PDB entry 3OUA | X-ray diffraction, 1.70 A resolution | chains B and P of the 3 polymer chains in the assembly

== Chain B ==
Name: HIV-1 protease
Organism: Human immunodeficiency virus 1
Reference sequence: Q000H7 (Q000H7_9HIV1); residue numbers follow UniProt; this construct covers 1-99
Sequence (99 residues; row label = number of the first residue in the row):
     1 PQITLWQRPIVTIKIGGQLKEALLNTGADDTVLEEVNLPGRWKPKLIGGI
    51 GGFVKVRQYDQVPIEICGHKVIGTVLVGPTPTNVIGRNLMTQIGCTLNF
Construct notes: conflict Asn25 (Asp in Q000H7), Glu35 (Asp in Q000H7), Val36 (Ile in Q000H7), Leu46 (Met in Q000H7)

== Chain P ==
Name: p1/p6 substrate peptide
Reference sequence: Q9YP46 (Q9YP46_9HIV1); residues 3-9 here correspond to UniProt positions 446-452 (UniProt number = residue number + 443)
Sequence (7 residues; each row starts with the number of its first residue):
     3 GNFLQSR

== How chain B and chain P interact ==
Contacting residue pairs (16; chain B residue first):
  Asn25(B) with Phe5(P), hydrogen bond (side chain-backbone)
  Gly27(B) with Leu6(P); Gln7(P), hydrogen bond (backbone-backbone)
  Ala28(B) with Gln7(P)
  Asp29(B) with Gln7(P), hydrogen bond (backbone-backbone); Ser8(P); Arg9(P), hydrogen bond (side chain-backbone)
  Asp30(B) with Gln7(P)
  Val32(B) with Gln7(P)
  Leu46(B) with Arg9(P), hydrogen bond (backbone-side chain)
  Ile47(B) with Arg9(P)
  Gly48(B) with Arg9(P), hydrogen bond (backbone-backbone)
  Thr80(B) with Phe5(P)
  Pro81(B) with Phe5(P)
  Thr82(B) with Phe5(P)
  Val84(B) with Phe5(P), hydrophobic
Other interface residues (no listed pair), chain B (17 interface residues in all): Arg8, Thr31, Lys45, Leu76
Other interface residues (no listed pair), chain P (6 interface residues in all): Gly3

== Summary ==
The interface between chain B and chain P involves 17 residues on one side and 6 on the other, with 6 hydrogen
bonds. Polar contacts include Asn25(B)-Phe5(P), Asp29(B)-Arg9(P) and Leu46(B)-Arg9(P).
Here chain B is HIV-1 protease (Human immunodeficiency virus 1) and chain P is p1/p6 substrate peptide. Entry
3OUA (MDR769 HIV-1 protease complexed with p1/p6 hepta-peptide) was determined by X-ray diffraction, deposited
together with 3OTS, 3OTY, 3OU1, 3OU3, 3OU4, 3OUB, 3OUC and 3OUD.
